Entry 7VOY (electron microscopy, 4.20 A resolution (low resolution: residue-level contacts below are approximate; hydrogen-bond / salt-bridge calls are withheld)); this record covers chains 1 and M of the 37 polymer chains in the assembly.

== Chain 1 ==
Name: Light-harvesting protein B-875 alpha chain
Organism: Cereibacter sphaeroides 2.4.1
UniProtKB: Q3J1A4 (LHA1_RHOS4); numbering as in UniProt (aligned over 1-58)
Amino-acid sequence (58 residues; row label = number of the first residue in the row):
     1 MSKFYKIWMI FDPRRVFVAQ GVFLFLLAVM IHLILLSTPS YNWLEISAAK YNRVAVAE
Disordered / not traced: 1, 55-58
Residues lining bound ligands:
  - bacteriochlorophyll a (BCL), molecule 1: L24, L27, A28, I31, H32, L35, Y41
  - bacteriochlorophyll a (BCL), molecule 2: A28, H32, L35, W43

== Chain M ==
Name: Reaction center protein M chain
Organism: Cereibacter sphaeroides 2.4.1
UniProtKB: Q3J1A6 (RCEM_RHOS4); residues 0-307 here correspond to UniProt positions 1-308 (UniProt number = residue number + 1)
Amino-acid sequence (308 residues; each row starts with the number of its first residue; numbering starts at 0):
     0 MAEYQNIFSQ VQVRGPADLG MTEDVNLANR SGVGPFSTLL GWFGNAQLGP IYLGSLGVLS
    60 LFSGLMWFFT IGIWFWYQAG WNPAVFLRDL FFFSLEPPAP EYGLSFAAPL KEGGLWLIAS
   120 FFMFVAVWSW WGRTYLRAQA LGMGKHTAWA FLSAIWLWMV LGFIRPILMG SWSEAVPYGI
   180 FSHLDWTNNF SLVHGNLFYN PFHGLSIAFL YGSALLFAMH GATILAVSRF GGERELEQIA
   240 DRGTAAERAA LFWRWTMGFN ATMEGIHRWA IWMAVLVTLT GGIGILLSGT VVDNWYVWGQ
   300 NHGMAPLN
Disordered / not traced: 0-1, 307
Residues lining bound ligands:
  - bacteriochlorophyll a (BCL), molecule 1: L156, L160, W185, T186, N187, F189, S190, L196, F197, N199, H202, S205, I206, L209, V276, T277, G280, I284
  - bacteriochlorophyll a (BCL), molecule 2: W157, L160, I179, H182, L183, T186
  - bacteriochlorophyll a (BCL), molecule 3: G203, L204, I206, A207, Y210
  - bacteriopheophytin a (BPH), molecule 1: A125, V126, W129, T133, A149, F150, A153, A273, V274, V276, T277
  - bacteriopheophytin a (BPH), molecule 2: L214, M218, M256
  - Fe2+ (FE2): E234, M262, I265, H266
  - speroidenone (SPN): W66, F67, F68, I70, G71, F74, F105, L116, S119, F120, M122, F123, W157, M158, L160, G161, F162, W171, V175, Y177, G178, I179
  - ubiquinone-10 (U10): H219, T222, I223, A248, A249, W252, N259, A260, T261, M262, I265

== Chain 1 / chain M interface ==
Residue-residue contacts - 10 pairs, chain 1 then chain M:
  V22(1) with L58(M)
  L26(1) with F61(M); S62(M); F121(M)
  V29(1) with F120(M)
  M30(1) with F121(M)
  L33(1) with I117(M)
  I34(1) with I117(M)
  S37(1) with A107(M); P108(M)
Also at the interface, not in a pair above, chain 1 (12 interface residues in all): A19, F23, L36, N42, E45
Also at the interface, not in a pair above, chain M (13 interface residues in all): V57, F105, A106, L109, L114

== Overview ==
12 residues of chain 1 and 13 residues of chain M are in contact. Chain 1 binds bacteriochlorophyll a. Ligands
of chain M: bacteriopheophytin a, 3 copies of bacteriochlorophyll a, Fe2+, ubiquinone-10 and speroidenone.
Here chain 1 is Light-harvesting protein B-875 alpha chain and chain M is Reaction center protein M chain,
both from Cereibacter sphaeroides 2.4.1. Entry 7VOY (Rba sphaeroides PufX-KO RC-LH1) was determined by
electron microscopy, deposited together with 7VA9, 7VB9, 7VNM, 7VOR and 7VOT.
